PDB entry 7KYA | electron microscopy, 3.50 A resolution | chains A and B

Chain A:
Name: Phospholipid-transporting ATPase DNF2
Source organism: Saccharomyces cerevisiae (strain ATCC 204508 / S288c)
Notes: EC 7.6.2.1
Reference sequence: Q12675 (ATC4_YEAST); residues 1-1612 here = UniProt positions 1-1612
Chain sequence (1612 residues; numbered 1 to 1612; the number before each row is that of its first residue):
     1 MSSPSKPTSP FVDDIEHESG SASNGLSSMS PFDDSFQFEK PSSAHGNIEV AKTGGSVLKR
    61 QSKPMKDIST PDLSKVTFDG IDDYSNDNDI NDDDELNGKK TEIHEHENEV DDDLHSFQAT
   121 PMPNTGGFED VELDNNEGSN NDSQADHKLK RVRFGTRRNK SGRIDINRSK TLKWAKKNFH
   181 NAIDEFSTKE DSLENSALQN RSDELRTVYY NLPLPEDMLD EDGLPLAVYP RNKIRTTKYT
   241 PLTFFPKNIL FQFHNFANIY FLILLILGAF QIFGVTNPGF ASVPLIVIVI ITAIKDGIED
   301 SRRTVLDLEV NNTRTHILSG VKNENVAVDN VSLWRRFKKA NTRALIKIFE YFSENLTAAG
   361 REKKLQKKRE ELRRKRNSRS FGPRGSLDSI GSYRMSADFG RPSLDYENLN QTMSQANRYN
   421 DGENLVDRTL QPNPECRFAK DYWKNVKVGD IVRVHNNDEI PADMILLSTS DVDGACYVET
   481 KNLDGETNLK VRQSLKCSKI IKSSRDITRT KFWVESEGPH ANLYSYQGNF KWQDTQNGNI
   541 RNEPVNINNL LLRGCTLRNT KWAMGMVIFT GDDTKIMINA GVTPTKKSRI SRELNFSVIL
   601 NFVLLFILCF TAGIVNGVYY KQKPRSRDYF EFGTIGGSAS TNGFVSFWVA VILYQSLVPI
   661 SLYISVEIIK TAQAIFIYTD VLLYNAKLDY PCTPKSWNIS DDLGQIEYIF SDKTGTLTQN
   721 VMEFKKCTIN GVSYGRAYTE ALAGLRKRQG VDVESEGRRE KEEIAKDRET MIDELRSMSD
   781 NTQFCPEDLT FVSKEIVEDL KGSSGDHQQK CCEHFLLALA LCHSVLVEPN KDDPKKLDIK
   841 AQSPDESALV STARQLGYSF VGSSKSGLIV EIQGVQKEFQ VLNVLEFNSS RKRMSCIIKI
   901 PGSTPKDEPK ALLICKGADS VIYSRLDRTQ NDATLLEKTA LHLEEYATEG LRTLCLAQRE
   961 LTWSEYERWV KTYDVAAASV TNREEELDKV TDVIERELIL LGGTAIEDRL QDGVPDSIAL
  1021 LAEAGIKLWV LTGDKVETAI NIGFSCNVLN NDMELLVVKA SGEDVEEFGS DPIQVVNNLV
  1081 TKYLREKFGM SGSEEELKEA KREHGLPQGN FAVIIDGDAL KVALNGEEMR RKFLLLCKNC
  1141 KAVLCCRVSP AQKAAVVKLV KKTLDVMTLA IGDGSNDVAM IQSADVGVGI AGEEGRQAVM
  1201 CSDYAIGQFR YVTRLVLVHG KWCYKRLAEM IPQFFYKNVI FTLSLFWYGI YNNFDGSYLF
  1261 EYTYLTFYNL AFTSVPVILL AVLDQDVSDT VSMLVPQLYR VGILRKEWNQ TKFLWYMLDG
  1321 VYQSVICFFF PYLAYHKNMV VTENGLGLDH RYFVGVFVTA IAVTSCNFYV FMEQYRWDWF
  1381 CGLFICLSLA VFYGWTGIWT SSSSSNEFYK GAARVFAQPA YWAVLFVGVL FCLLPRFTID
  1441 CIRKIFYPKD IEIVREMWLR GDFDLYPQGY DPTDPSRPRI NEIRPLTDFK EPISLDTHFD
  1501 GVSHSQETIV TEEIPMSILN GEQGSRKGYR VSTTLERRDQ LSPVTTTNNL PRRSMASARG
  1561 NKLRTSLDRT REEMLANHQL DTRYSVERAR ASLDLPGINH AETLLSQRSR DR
Disordered / not traced: 1-199, 328-423, 633-638, 903-907, 1481-1612
Ion coordination: Mg2+ near Asp-1173 (its only coordinating residue here)
Ligand contacts: beryllium trifluoride (BEF): Lys-481, Asp-484, Gly-485, Asp-712, Lys-713, Thr-714, Leu-1031, Thr-1032, Gly-1033, Lys-1153, Asp-1173, Asn-1176, Asp-1177
Swiss-Prot annotation at these positions:
  - region (Involved in phosphatidylcholine substrate selection): Ile-272 to Gly-279, Glu-631 to Ile-635
  - active site: Asp-712 (4-aspartylphosphate intermediate)
  - binding site (ATP): Asp-712, Lys-713, Thr-714, Glu-846, Phe-887, Ser-889, Lys-892, Lys-916, Arg-952, Thr-953, Thr-1032, Gly-1033, Asp-1034, Arg-1147, Lys-1153, Asn-1176, Asp-1177
  - binding site (Mg(2+)): Asp-712, Thr-714, Asp-1173, Asp-1177
  - binding site (a 1,2-diacyl-sn-glycero-3-phospho-L-serine): Arg-1436
  - site: Ile-660 (Involved in the release of the transported lipid into the cytosolic leaflet)
  - modified residue: Thr-70 (Phosphothreonine), Ser-85 (Phosphoserine), Ser-389 (Phosphoserine), Ser-392 (Phosphoserine), Ser-396 (Phosphoserine), Ser-403 (Phosphoserine), Tyr-406 (Phosphotyrosine), Thr-782 (Phosphothreonine), Ser-1542 (Phosphoserine), Ser-1592 (Phosphoserine)
  - cross-link: Lys-938 (Glycyl lysine isopeptide (Lys-Gly) (interchain with G-Cter in ubiquitin))
  - mutagenesis: Asn-258 (N258S: Decreases glucosylceramide and phosphatidylcholine import into cells), Ser-386 (S386A: Loss of activity; when associated with A-396; A-403; A-1566 and A-1592; S386D: No apparent gain of activity; when associated with D-396; D-403; D-1566 and D-1592), Ser-396 (S396A: Loss of activity; when associated with A-386; A-403; A-1566 and A-1592; S396D: No apparent gain of activity; when associated with D-386; D-403; D-1566 and D-1592), Ser-403 (S403A: Loss of activity; when associated with A-386; A-396; A-1566 and A-1592; S403D: No apparent gain of activity; when associated with D-386; D-396; D-1566 and D-1592), Gln-655 (Q655N: Decreases phosphatidylcholine import into cells, but does not apparently affect glucosylceramide transport), Ser-1566 (S1566A: Loss of activity; when associated with A-386; A-396; A-403 and A-1592; S1566D: No apparent gain of activity; when associated with D-386; D-396; D-403 and D-1592), Ser-1592 (S1592A: Loss of activity; when associated with A-386; A-396; A-403 and A-1566; S1592D: No apparent gain of activity; when associated with D-386; D-396; D-403 and D-1566)

Chain B:
Name: Alkylphosphocholine resistance protein LEM3
Source organism: Saccharomyces cerevisiae (strain ATCC 204508 / S288c)
Reference sequence: P42838 (LEM3_YEAST); numbering as in UniProt (aligned over 1-414)
Chain sequence (414 residues; numbered 1 to 414; the number before each row is that of its first residue):
     1 MVNFDLGQVG EVFRRKDKGA IVSGDNPEEE EDVDASEFEE DEVKPVRTKN RRPKEDAFTQ
    61 QRLAAINPVL TPRTVLPLYL LIAVVFVIVG GCILAQNSKV DEVTIYYQDC MTNATSSWSD
   121 IPSEHWQFVF HKYKTYNTAP QWRFVDDESD DFTKQRGTCQ IRFTTPSDMK NNVYLNYVLE
   181 KFAANHRRYV LSFSEDQIRG EDASYETVHD ATGINCKPLS KNADGKIYYP CGLIANSMFN
   241 DTFPLQLTNV GDTSNNYSLT NKGINWESDK KRYKKTKYNY TQIAPPPYWE KMYPDGYNET
   301 NIPDIQDWEE FQNWMRPGAF DKITKLIRIN KNDTLPAGEY QLDIGLHWPV LEFNGKKGIY
   361 LTHGSHLGGR NPFLGIVYLI GGCICAAMAL ILLTFWLFGG RKIADASSLS WNMK
Disordered / not traced: 1-38, 45-49
Disulfides: Cys-110/Cys-159, Cys-216/Cys-231
Covalently attached groups: N-acetylglucosamine (NAG) linked to Asn-113, Asn-256, Asn-298, Asn-332; glycan linked to Asn-240
Swiss-Prot annotation at these positions:
  - region: Gly-400 to Lys-414 (Required for localization to the plasma membrane)
  - modified residue: Ser-36 (Phosphoserine)
  - glycosylation (N-linked (GlcNAc...) asparagine): Asn-113, Asn-240, Asn-256, Asn-279, Asn-298, Asn-332
  - mutagenesis: Arg-51 (R51A: Increases glucosylceramide transport activity of DNF1 and DNF2, but not their phosphatidylethanolamine or phosphatidylcholine transport activity), Ala-65 (A65V: Mildly reduces interaction with DNF1), Ala-83 (A83T: Reduces interaction with DNF1), Cys-110 (C110A: Strongly reduces interaction with DNF1. Mildly resistant to miltefosine. Decreases protein level. Normal protein level; when associated with C-159), Cys-159 (C159A: Strongly reduces interaction with DNF1. Mildly resistant to miltefosine. Decreases protein level. Normal protein level; when associated with C-110), Cys-216 (C216A: Decreases DNF1 activity. Reduces interaction with DNF1. Resistant to miltefosine. Sensitive to duramycin), Cys-231 (C231A: Mildly decreases DNF1 activity. Reduces interaction with DNF1. Resistant to miltefosine), Ser-237 (S237L: Strongly reduces interaction with DNF1), Gly-375 (G375E: Reduces interaction with DNF1), Ala-404 (A404V: Strongly reduces interaction with DNF1)
From the paper describing this entry:
  - mutagenesis - R51A (1.5- to 2-fold): increased catalytic activity on GlcCer
  - mutagenesis - R51A: unchanged catalytic activity on PC or PE
  - mutagenesis - R51A: unchanged localization
  - specificity-determining residues: Arg-51

Interface between chain A and chain B:
Pairs across the interface (168):
  His-316(A) / Asp-41(B)
  His-455(A) / Asp-41(B)  hydrogen bond (side chain-backbone)
  Tyr-619(A) / His-186(B)
  Pro-624(A) / Glu-352(B)
  Pro-624(A) / Phe-353(B)
  Ser-626(A) / Lys-181(B)  hydrogen bond (side chain-backbone)
  Ser-626(A) / Phe-182(B)
  Ser-626(A) / Ala-183(B)
  Ser-626(A) / Phe-353(B)
  Tyr-629(A) / Tyr-288(B)  hydrogen bond (backbone-side chain)
  Tyr-629(A) / Glu-352(B)  hydrogen bond (side chain-backbone)
  Tyr-629(A) / Phe-353(B)  hydrophobic
  Phe-630(A) / Phe-182(B)  hydrophobic
  Phe-630(A) / Leu-233(B)
  Phe-630(A) / Ser-237(B)
  Phe-630(A) / Tyr-288(B)  hydrophobic
  Phe-630(A) / Trp-348(B)  hydrophobic
  Phe-630(A) / Phe-353(B)  hydrophobic
  Glu-631(A) / Ala-183(B)
  Glu-631(A) / His-186(B)  salt bridge
  Glu-631(A) / Tyr-189(B)
  Glu-631(A) / Leu-233(B)
  Phe-632(A) / Leu-219(B)  hydrophobic
  Phe-632(A) / Asn-236(B)
  Phe-632(A) / Tyr-288(B)
  Val-649(A) / Arg-187(B)
  Phe-676(A) / Phe-58(B)  hydrophobic
  Phe-676(A) / Gln-61(B)
  Thr-679(A) / Pro-53(B)
  Thr-679(A) / Thr-59(B)
  Thr-679(A) / Gln-60(B)
  Asp-680(A) / Pro-53(B)
  Asp-680(A) / Gln-60(B)  hydrogen bond
  Val-681(A) / Arg-52(B)
  Val-681(A) / Gln-60(B)
  Tyr-684(A) / Arg-51(B)
  Tyr-684(A) / Arg-52(B)
  Tyr-684(A) / Pro-53(B)
  Asp-689(A) / Asn-50(B)  hydrogen bond (side chain-backbone)
  Asp-689(A) / Arg-51(B)
  Arg-1226(A) / Gln-61(B)
  Tyr-1248(A) / Asn-185(B)
  Tyr-1248(A) / Ala-319(B)  hydrogen bond (side chain-backbone)
  Tyr-1248(A) / Phe-320(B)  hydrophobic
  Asn-1252(A) / Asn-185(B)
  Asn-1252(A) / His-186(B)
  Asp-1255(A) / His-186(B)  salt bridge
  Asp-1255(A) / Arg-187(B)  hydrogen bond (backbone-side chain)
  Gly-1256(A) / Arg-187(B)
  Ser-1257(A) / Asn-185(B)  hydrogen bond (side chain-backbone)
  Val-1282(A) / Gln-61(B)
  Gln-1285(A) / Gln-61(B)  hydrogen bond (side chain-backbone)
  Asp-1289(A) / Arg-62(B)  salt bridge
  Val-1295(A) / Trp-411(B)  hydrophobic
  Gln-1297(A) / Trp-411(B)  hydrogen bond
  Arg-1300(A) / Trp-411(B)
  Phe-1330(A) / Phe-373(B)
  Phe-1330(A) / Val-377(B)  hydrophobic
  Tyr-1332(A) / Phe-320(B)  hydrophobic
  Leu-1333(A) / Asn-371(B)  hydrogen bond (backbone-side chain)
  Leu-1333(A) / Phe-373(B)
  Ala-1334(A) / Asn-371(B)  hydrogen bond (backbone-side chain)
  Ala-1334(A) / Phe-373(B)
  Tyr-1335(A) / Phe-320(B)  hydrophobic
  His-1336(A) / Asn-371(B)
  Lys-1337(A) / Lys-322(B)  hydrogen bond (backbone-side chain)
  Lys-1337(A) / Arg-370(B)
  Lys-1337(A) / Asn-371(B)
  Asn-1338(A) / Thr-324(B)  hydrogen bond (backbone-side chain)
  Asn-1338(A) / Tyr-360(B)  hydrogen bond
  Asn-1338(A) / Gly-369(B)
  Asn-1338(A) / Arg-370(B)  hydrogen bond (side chain-backbone)
  Met-1339(A) / Phe-320(B)  hydrophobic
  Met-1339(A) / Lys-322(B)
  Val-1340(A) / Asn-176(B)
  Val-1340(A) / Tyr-360(B)  hydrophobic
  Val-1340(A) / Gly-368(B)
  Val-1340(A) / Gly-369(B)
  Val-1341(A) / Leu-367(B)
  Val-1341(A) / Gly-368(B)
  Thr-1342(A) / Trp-266(B)
  Thr-1342(A) / Gly-368(B)
  Glu-1343(A) / Ser-365(B)
  Glu-1343(A) / His-366(B)
  Glu-1343(A) / Gly-368(B)
  Asn-1344(A) / Tyr-174(B)  hydrogen bond (backbone-side chain)
  Leu-1346(A) / Ile-264(B)
  Leu-1346(A) / Asn-265(B)
  Leu-1346(A) / Trp-266(B)  hydrogen bond (backbone-side chain)
  Leu-1346(A) / Arg-316(B)
  Leu-1346(A) / Leu-326(B)
  Gly-1347(A) / Trp-266(B)  hydrogen bond (backbone-side chain)
  Gly-1347(A) / Arg-316(B)  hydrogen bond (backbone-side chain)
  Asp-1349(A) / Gly-318(B)
  Asp-1349(A) / Ala-319(B)  hydrogen bond (backbone-backbone)
  Asp-1349(A) / Thr-324(B)
  His-1350(A) / Arg-316(B)
  His-1350(A) / Pro-317(B)  hydrogen bond (side chain-backbone)
  Arg-1351(A) / Val-190(B)
  Arg-1351(A) / Ala-319(B)
  Val-1354(A) / Phe-320(B)  hydrophobic
  Tyr-1375(A) / Pro-68(B)
  Arg-1376(A) / Gln-61(B)
  Arg-1376(A) / Leu-63(B)
  Arg-1376(A) / Ala-65(B)
  Arg-1376(A) / Asn-67(B)
  Trp-1377(A) / Ala-65(B)
  Trp-1377(A) / Ile-66(B)  hydrogen bond (backbone-backbone)
  Trp-1377(A) / Pro-68(B)
  Asp-1378(A) / Ala-64(B)
  Asp-1378(A) / Ala-65(B)
  Trp-1379(A) / Leu-63(B)
  Trp-1379(A) / Ala-64(B)  hydrogen bond (backbone-backbone)
  Ser-1403(A) / Arg-199(B)  hydrogen bond (backbone-side chain)
  Asn-1406(A) / Glu-195(B)
  Asn-1406(A) / Arg-199(B)
  Asn-1406(A) / Arg-272(B)  hydrogen bond (backbone-side chain)
  Glu-1407(A) / Phe-193(B)
  Tyr-1409(A) / Ser-268(B)
  Tyr-1409(A) / Lys-271(B)
  Lys-1410(A) / Ser-268(B)
  Arg-1414(A) / Trp-266(B)
  Arg-1414(A) / Ser-268(B)
  Arg-1414(A) / Asp-269(B)  salt bridge
  Gln-1418(A) / Trp-266(B)
  Pro-1419(A) / His-366(B)
  Ala-1420(A) / Leu-367(B)  hydrophobic
  Ala-1423(A) / Leu-367(B)  hydrophobic
  Ala-1423(A) / Leu-374(B)
  Ala-1423(A) / Tyr-378(B)  hydrogen bond (backbone-side chain)
  Val-1424(A) / Leu-374(B)  hydrophobic
  Phe-1426(A) / Tyr-378(B)
  Val-1427(A) / Phe-86(B)  hydrophobic
  Val-1427(A) / Val-377(B)  hydrophobic
  Val-1427(A) / Tyr-378(B)
  Leu-1430(A) / Ile-82(B)  hydrophobic
  Leu-1430(A) / Phe-86(B)  hydrophobic
  Phe-1431(A) / Val-377(B)
  Phe-1431(A) / Gly-381(B)
  Leu-1434(A) / Ile-384(B)  hydrophobic
  Leu-1434(A) / Cys-385(B)  hydrophobic
  Phe-1437(A) / Tyr-79(B)  hydrophobic
  Thr-1438(A) / Tyr-79(B)  hydrogen bond
  Thr-1438(A) / Met-388(B)
  Cys-1441(A) / Leu-70(B)  hydrophobic
  Ile-1442(A) / Leu-392(B)  hydrophobic
  Lys-1444(A) / Leu-70(B)
  Lys-1444(A) / Arg-401(B)
  Ile-1445(A) / Leu-70(B)
  Ile-1445(A) / Pro-72(B)  hydrophobic
  Ile-1445(A) / Trp-396(B)  hydrophobic
  Ile-1445(A) / Arg-401(B)  hydrogen bond (backbone-side chain)
  Pro-1448(A) / Arg-401(B)
  Asp-1450(A) / Ser-410(B)  hydrogen bond (side chain-backbone)
  Asp-1450(A) / Trp-411(B)
  Ile-1453(A) / Asp-405(B)
  Ile-1453(A) / Ser-408(B)
  Arg-1455(A) / Asn-67(B)
  Arg-1455(A) / Pro-68(B)  hydrogen bond (side chain-backbone)
  Glu-1456(A) / Arg-401(B)  salt bridge
  Glu-1456(A) / Ile-403(B)
  Met-1457(A) / Ala-404(B)
  Met-1457(A) / Asp-405(B)
  Trp-1458(A) / Asn-67(B)
  Leu-1459(A) / Asn-67(B)
  Leu-1459(A) / Val-69(B)  hydrophobic
  Arg-1460(A) / Ala-404(B)  hydrogen bond (side chain-backbone)
  Gln-1468(A) / Arg-62(B)
Also at the interface, not in a pair above, chain A (101 interface residues in all): Thr-276, Arg-625, Tyr-678, Pro-691, Trp-1222, Leu-1283, Leu-1298, Phe-1328, Gly-1345, Leu-1348, Phe-1353, Phe-1380, Trp-1422, Phe-1446, Val-1454, Gly-1469
Also at the interface, not in a pair above, chain B (97 interface residues in all): Val-75, Leu-78, Ile-93, Glu-102, Leu-191, Thr-212, Gly-213, Ile-214, Gly-263, Pro-349, Ile-380, Phe-395, Gly-399, Leu-409

Summary:
Chain A and chain B form an interface of 101 and 97 residues respectively, with 33 hydrogen bonds and 5 salt
bridges. Polar pairs include Glu-631(A)/His-186(B), Asp-1255(A)/His-186(B) and Asp-1289(A)/Arg-62(B). Ligands
of chain A: beryllium trifluoride. From the paper: R51A of chain B increases catalytic activity on GlcCer; the
specificity determinant Arg-51(B).
Here chain A is Phospholipid-transporting ATPase DNF2 and chain B is Alkylphosphocholine resistance protein
LEM3, both from Saccharomyces cerevisiae (strain ATCC 204508 / S288c). Entry 7KYA (Structure of the S.
cerevisiae phosphatidylcholine flippase Dnf2-Lem3 complex in the E2P state) was determined by electron
microscopy (same publication as 7KY5, 7KY6, 7KY7, 7KY8, 7KY9, 7KYB and 7KYC).
